3U1V - chains A and C; structure by X-ray diffraction, 2.80 A resolution.

# Chain A (and C)
Name: De Novo design cysteine esterase FR29
Organism: synthetic construct
Notes: chain C of this document is another copy of the same molecule, construct and numbering; everything in this record applies to it too
Sequence (338 residues; each row starts with the number of its first residue):
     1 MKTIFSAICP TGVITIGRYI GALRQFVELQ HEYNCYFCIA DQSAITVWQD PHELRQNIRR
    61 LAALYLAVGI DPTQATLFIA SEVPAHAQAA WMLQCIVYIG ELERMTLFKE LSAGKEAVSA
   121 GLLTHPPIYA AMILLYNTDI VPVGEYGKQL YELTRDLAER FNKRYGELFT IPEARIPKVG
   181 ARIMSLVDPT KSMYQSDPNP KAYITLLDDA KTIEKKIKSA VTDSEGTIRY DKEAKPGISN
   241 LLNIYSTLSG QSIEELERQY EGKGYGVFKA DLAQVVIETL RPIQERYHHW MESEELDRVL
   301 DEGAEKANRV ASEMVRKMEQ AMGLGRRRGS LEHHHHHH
Not modelled in the structure: 328-338
Modified positions: Mse1, Mse92, Mse105, Mse132, Mse184, Mse193, Mse291, Mse314, Mse318, Mse322 (selenomethionine; parent Met)

# How chain A and chain C interact
Residue-residue contacts (98):
  Asp41(A) - Leu324(C)
  Asp41(A) - Gly325(C)  hydrogen bond (side chain-backbone)
  Gln42(A) - Trp91(C)  hydrogen bond (backbone-side chain)
  Ile45(A) - Cys95(C)
  Ile45(A) - Mse322(C)  hydrophobic
  Ile45(A) - Leu324(C)  hydrophobic
  Thr46(A) - Trp91(C)
  Trp48(A) - Tyr165(C)  hydrophobic
  Pro51(A) - Ala321(C)
  Pro51(A) - Mse322(C)
  Pro51(A) - Gly323(C)
  Leu54(A) - Mse322(C)
  Leu54(A) - Gly323(C)
  Leu54(A) - Leu324(C)
  Arg55(A) - Glu319(C)  hydrogen bond (side chain-backbone)
  Arg55(A) - Gln320(C)  hydrogen bond
  Arg55(A) - Gly323(C)  hydrogen bond (side chain-backbone)
  Arg55(A) - Leu324(C)  hydrogen bond (side chain-backbone)
  Arg55(A) - Gly325(C)
  Arg55(A) - Arg326(C)  hydrogen bond (side chain-backbone)
  Arg55(A) - Arg327(C)
  Ile58(A) - Gly325(C)
  Ser81(A) - Glu319(C)
  Ser81(A) - Gly325(C)
  Glu82(A) - Arg326(C)  salt bridge
  Pro84(A) - Gln88(C)
  Ala87(A) - Ala87(C)
  Ala87(A) - Gln88(C)
  Gln88(A) - Ser81(C)
  Gln88(A) - Pro84(C)
  Gln88(A) - Ala87(C)
  Trp91(A) - Gln42(C)  hydrogen bond (side chain-backbone)
  Trp91(A) - Thr46(C)
  Trp91(A) - Gly121(C)
  Trp91(A) - Thr124(C)
  Trp91(A) - Ile128(C)  hydrophobic
  Gln94(A) - Gln94(C)  hydrogen bond
  Gln94(A) - Ala120(C)
  Gln94(A) - Gly121(C)  hydrogen bond (backbone-backbone)
  Gln94(A) - Thr124(C)
  Cys95(A) - Ile45(C)
  Cys95(A) - Ser119(C)  hydrogen bond (backbone-side chain)
  Val97(A) - Ser119(C)
  Val97(A) - Ala120(C)  hydrogen bond (backbone-backbone)
  Tyr98(A) - Ala117(C)  hydrophobic
  Tyr98(A) - Val118(C)
  Ile99(A) - Phe108(C)  hydrophobic
  Ile99(A) - Val118(C)  hydrogen bond (backbone-backbone)
  Ile99(A) - Ser119(C)
  Leu102(A) - Ala120(C)  hydrophobic
  Glu103(A) - Glu103(C)
  Phe108(A) - Ile99(C)  hydrophobic
  Ala117(A) - Tyr98(C)  hydrophobic
  Val118(A) - Val97(C)
  Val118(A) - Tyr98(C)
  Val118(A) - Ile99(C)  hydrogen bond (backbone-backbone)
  Ser119(A) - Cys95(C)  hydrogen bond (side chain-backbone)
  Ser119(A) - Val97(C)
  Ala120(A) - Gln94(C)
  Ala120(A) - Val97(C)  hydrogen bond (backbone-backbone)
  Ala120(A) - Ile99(C)  hydrophobic
  Ala120(A) - Leu102(C)  hydrophobic
  Gly121(A) - Gln94(C)
  Leu123(A) - Ile99(C)  hydrophobic
  Thr124(A) - Trp91(C)
  Thr124(A) - Gln94(C)  hydrogen bond
  Thr124(A) - Thr124(C)
  His125(A) - Trp91(C)
  Ile128(A) - Trp91(C)  hydrophobic
  Arg164(A) - Trp48(C)
  Tyr165(A) - Trp48(C)
  Asp297(A) - Arg326(C)  salt bridge
  Leu300(A) - Arg326(C)
  Asp301(A) - Arg326(C)  salt bridge
  Glu319(A) - Arg55(C)  hydrogen bond (backbone-side chain)
  Glu319(A) - Ser81(C)
  Gln320(A) - Arg55(C)
  Ala321(A) - Pro51(C)
  Mse322(A) - Pro51(C)
  Mse322(A) - Leu54(C)
  Gly323(A) - Leu54(C)
  Gly323(A) - Arg55(C)
  Gly323(A) - Ile58(C)
  Leu324(A) - Asp41(C)
  Leu324(A) - Ile45(C)  hydrophobic
  Leu324(A) - Leu54(C)  hydrophobic
  Leu324(A) - Arg55(C)  hydrogen bond (backbone-side chain)
  Gly325(A) - Asp41(C)  hydrogen bond (backbone-side chain)
  Gly325(A) - Arg55(C)
  Gly325(A) - Ile58(C)
  Gly325(A) - Ser81(C)
  Arg326(A) - Arg55(C)  hydrogen bond (backbone-side chain)
  Arg326(A) - Ile79(C)
  Arg326(A) - Glu82(C)  salt bridge
  Arg326(A) - Asp297(C)  salt bridge
  Arg326(A) - Leu300(C)
  Arg326(A) - Asp301(C)  salt bridge
  Arg327(A) - Arg55(C)
Interface residues without a listed pair, chain A (48 interface residues in all): Gln49, Ile79
Interface residues without a listed pair, chain C (50 interface residues in all): Gln49, Mse92, Leu123, His125, Arg164, Leu296

# Overview
Chain A and chain C form an interface of 48 and 50 residues respectively; the contacts include 21 hydrogen
bonds and 6 salt bridges. Polar contacts include Glu82(A)-Arg326(C), Asp297(A)-Arg326(C) and
Asp301(A)-Arg326(C).
Both chains are De Novo design cysteine esterase FR29 (synthetic construct). Entry 3U1V (X-ray Structure of De
Novo design cysteine esterase FR29, Northeast Structural Genomics Consortium Target OR52) was determined by
X-ray diffraction (same publication as 3UAK, 3U13 and 3U1O).
